8TRG - chains E and L of the 11 polymer chains in the assembly; structure by electron microscopy, 2.93 A resolution.

[Chain E]
Protein: Protein RecA
Source organism: Escherichia coli
Reference sequence: P0A7G6 (RECA_ECOLI); residues 0-352 here correspond to UniProt positions 1-353 (UniProt number = residue number + 1)
Chain sequence (379 residues; each row starts with the number of its first residue; numbers below 1 keep their minus sign (Met-26 is residue -26)):
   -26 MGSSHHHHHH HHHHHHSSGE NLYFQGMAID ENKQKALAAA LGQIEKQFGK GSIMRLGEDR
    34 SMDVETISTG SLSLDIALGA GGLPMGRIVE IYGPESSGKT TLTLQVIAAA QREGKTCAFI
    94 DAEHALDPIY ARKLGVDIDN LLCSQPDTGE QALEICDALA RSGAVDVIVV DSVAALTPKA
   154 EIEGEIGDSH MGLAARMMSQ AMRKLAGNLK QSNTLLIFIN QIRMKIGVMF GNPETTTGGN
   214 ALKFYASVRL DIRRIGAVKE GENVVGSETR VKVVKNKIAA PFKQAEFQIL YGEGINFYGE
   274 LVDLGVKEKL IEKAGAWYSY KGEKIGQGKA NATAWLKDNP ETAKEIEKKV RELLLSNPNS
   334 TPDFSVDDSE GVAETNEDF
Unresolved in the structure: -26 to 2, 328-352
Construct notes: expression tag (-26 to -1)
UniProt features mapped onto this chain:
  - binding site (ATP): Gly66 to Thr73
Bound ions: Mg2+: Thr73 (together with ATP-gamma-S)
Ligand contacts:
  - ATP-gamma-S (AGS; phosphothiophosphoric acid-adenylate ester), molecule 1: Pro67, Glu68, Ser69, Ser70, Gly71, Lys72, Thr73, Thr74, Glu96, Asp100, Tyr103, Tyr264
  - ATP-gamma-S (AGS), molecule 2: Phe217, Lys248, Asn249, Lys250, Ile251, Ala252, Ala253, Pro254

[Chain L]
Molecule: 27-nt DNA strand
Sequence (27 nucleotides; row label = number of the first residue in the row):
  1002 TGGTGGTGGT GGTGGTGGTG GTGGTGG

[How chain E and chain L interact]
Residue-residue contacts - 20 pairs, chain E then chain L:
  Met164(E) - DG1012(L)  base contact
  Met164(E) - DG1013(L)  base contact
  Met164(E) - DT1014(L)  base contact
  Gly165(E) - DG1012(L)  base contact
  Ala168(E) - DG1012(L)  phosphate contact
  Ala168(E) - DG1013(L)  phosphate contact
  Arg169(E) - DT1011(L)  base contact
  Arg169(E) - DG1012(L)  sugar contact
  Ser172(E) - DG1012(L)  hydrogen bond to the phosphate
  Arg176(E) - DG1012(L)  salt bridge to the phosphate
  Arg196(E) - DG1016(L)  phosphate contact
  Met197(E) - DG1015(L)  base contact
  Met197(E) - DG1016(L)  hydrogen bond to the phosphate
  Lys198(E) - DG1016(L)  base contact
  Ile199(E) - DG1015(L)  hydrogen bond to the base
  Ile199(E) - DG1016(L)  base contact
  Gly211(E) - DT1014(L)  hydrogen bond to the phosphate
  Gly212(E) - DG1013(L)  phosphate contact
  Gly212(E) - DT1014(L)  hydrogen bond to the phosphate
  Asn213(E) - DG1013(L)  hydrogen bond to the phosphate
Other interface residues (no listed pair), chain E (15 interface residues in all): Thr209, Thr210

[Overview]
Chain E and chain L form an interface of 15 and 6 residues respectively; the contacts include 6 hydrogen bonds
and 1 salt bridge. Polar pairs include Ile199(E)-DG1015(L), Ser172(E)-DG1012(L) and Met197(E)-DG1016(L).
Ligands of chain E: ATP-gamma-S. UniProt lists 8 ATP-binding residues on chain E.
Chain E is Protein RecA (Escherichia coli) and chain L is a 27-nt DNA strand; the structure, Structure of
full-length LexA bound to a RecA filament, was determined by electron microscopy.
